Entry 1HE3 (X-ray diffraction, 1.40 A resolution); this record covers chain A.

# Chain A
Protein: Biliverdin IX beta reductase
Source organism: Homo sapiens
Notes: EC 1.3.1.24
UniProt: P30043 (FLRE_HUMAN); residues 2-205 here correspond to UniProt positions 1-204 (UniProt number = residue number - 1)
Sequence (206 residues; row label = number of the first residue in the row):
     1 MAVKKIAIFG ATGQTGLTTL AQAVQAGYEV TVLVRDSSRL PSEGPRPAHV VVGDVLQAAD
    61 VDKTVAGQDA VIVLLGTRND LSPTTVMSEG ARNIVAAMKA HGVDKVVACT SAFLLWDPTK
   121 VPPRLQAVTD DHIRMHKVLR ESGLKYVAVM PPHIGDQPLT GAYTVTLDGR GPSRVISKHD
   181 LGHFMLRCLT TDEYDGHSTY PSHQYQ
Not modelled in the structure: 1, 206
Residues lining bound ligands:
  - mesobiliverdin iv alpha (MBV): Thr-77, Arg-78, Asn-79, Asp-80, Leu-81, Ser-111, Ala-112, Phe-113, Trp-116, Arg-124, Leu-125, Val-128, His-132, Pro-151, Pro-152, His-153, Arg-174, Val-175
  - NADP (NAP; NADP nicotinamide-adenine-dinucleotide phosphate): Gly-10, Ala-11, Thr-12, Gly-13, Gln-14, Thr-15, Gly-16, Arg-35, Arg-39, Asp-54, Val-55, Leu-56, Leu-74, Leu-75, Gly-76, Thr-77, Arg-78, Val-86, Met-87, Cys-109, Thr-110, Ser-111, Val-128, His-132, Pro-151, Pro-152, His-153, Ile-154

# In short
Ligands of chain A: NADP and mesobiliverdin iv alpha.
Chain A is Biliverdin IX beta reductase (Homo sapiens); the structure, Human biliverdin IX beta reductase:
NADP/mesobiliverdin IV alpha ternary complex, was determined by X-ray diffraction (same publication as 1HDO,
1HE2, 1HE4 and 1HE5).
